Entry 4PW6 (X-ray diffraction, 3.79 A resolution); this record covers chains A and D of the 4 polymer chains in the assembly.

Chain A:
Protein: E3 ubiquitin-protein ligase UHRF2
Source organism: Homo sapiens
Notes: EC 6.3.2.-
Reference sequence: Q96PU4 (UHRF2_HUMAN); residues 419-648 here = UniProt positions 419-648
Sequence (230 residues; row label = number of the first residue in the row):
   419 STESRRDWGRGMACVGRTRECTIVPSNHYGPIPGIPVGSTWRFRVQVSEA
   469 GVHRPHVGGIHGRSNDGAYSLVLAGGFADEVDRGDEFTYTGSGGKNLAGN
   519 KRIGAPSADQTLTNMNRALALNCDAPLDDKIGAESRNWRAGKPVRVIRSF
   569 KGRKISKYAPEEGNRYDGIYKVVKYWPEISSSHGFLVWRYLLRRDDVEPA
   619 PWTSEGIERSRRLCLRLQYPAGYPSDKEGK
Disordered / not traced: 419-440, 511-524, 643-648
UniProt features mapped onto this chain:
  - mutagenesis: Lys-548 (K548R: No effect on autosumoylation)

Chain D:
Molecule: 5hmC-containing DNA2
Sequence (12 nucleotides; each row starts with the number of its first residue):
     1 AACTTCGATCAC

How chain A and chain D interact:
Pairs across the interface (12; chain A residue first):
  Ser-444(A) with DA11(D), phosphate contact
  Arg-472(A) with DC10(D), sugar contact
  His-474(A) with DA8(D), sugar contact; DT9(D), sugar contact
  Val-475(A) with DG7(D), base contact
  His-479(A) with DC10(D), hydrogen bond to the phosphate; DA11(D), salt bridge to the phosphate
  Gly-480(A) with DA11(D), sugar contact
  Arg-481(A) with DA11(D), salt bridge to the phosphate; DC12(D), phosphate contact
  Ser-482(A) with DC12(D), hydrogen bond to the phosphate
  Asn-483(A) with DC12(D), phosphate contact
Other interface residues (no listed pair), chain A (10 interface residues in all): Met-533

In short:
The interface between chain A and chain D involves 10 residues on one side and 6 on the other; the contacts
include 2 hydrogen bonds and 2 salt bridges. Polar contacts include His-479(A)/DC10(D), Ser-482(A)/DC12(D) and
His-479(A)/DA11(D). From UniProt: one mutagenesis site on chain A.
Here chain A is E3 ubiquitin-protein ligase UHRF2 (Homo sapiens) and chain D is 5hmC-containing DNA2. Entry
4PW6 (structure of UHRF2-SRA in complex with a 5hmC-containing DNA, complex II) was determined by X-ray
diffraction, deposited together with 4PW5 and 4PW7.
